PDB entry 1OIM | X-ray diffraction, 2.15 A resolution | chain A

[Chain A]
Protein: Beta-glucosidase A
From: Thermotoga maritima
Notes: EC 3.2.1.21
UniProt: Q08638 (BGLA_THEMA); numbering as in UniProt (aligned over 2-446)
Chain sequence (468 residues; numbered -21 to 446; the number before each row is that of its first residue; numbers below 1 keep their minus sign (Met-21 is residue -21)):
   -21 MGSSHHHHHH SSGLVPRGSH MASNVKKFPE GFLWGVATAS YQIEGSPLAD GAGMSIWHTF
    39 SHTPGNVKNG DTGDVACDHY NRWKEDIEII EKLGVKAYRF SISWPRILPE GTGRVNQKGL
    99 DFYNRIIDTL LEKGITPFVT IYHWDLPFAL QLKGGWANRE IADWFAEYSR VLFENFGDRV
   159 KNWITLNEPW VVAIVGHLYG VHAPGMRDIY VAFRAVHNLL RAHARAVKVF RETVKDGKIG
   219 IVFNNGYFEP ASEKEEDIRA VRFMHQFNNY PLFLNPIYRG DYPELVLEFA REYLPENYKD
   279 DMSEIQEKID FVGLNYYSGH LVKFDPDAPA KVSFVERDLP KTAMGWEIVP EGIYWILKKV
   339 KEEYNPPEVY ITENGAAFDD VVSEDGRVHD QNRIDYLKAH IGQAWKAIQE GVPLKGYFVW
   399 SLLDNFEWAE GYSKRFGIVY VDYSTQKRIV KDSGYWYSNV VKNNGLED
Unresolved in the structure: -21 to 2, 233
Ligand contacts: 1-deoxynojirimycin (NOJ): Gln20, His121, Trp122, Asn165, Glu166, Asn293, Tyr295, Trp324, Glu351, Trp398, Glu405, Trp406, Phe414
Curated features (UniProtKB/Swiss-Prot):
  - active site: Glu166 (Proton donor), Glu351 (Nucleophile)

[Summary]
Bound to chain A: 1-deoxynojirimycin. UniProt lists active-site residues Glu166 and Glu351.
Chain A is Beta-glucosidase A (Thermotoga maritima); the structure, Family 1 b-glucosidase from Thermotoga
maritima, was determined by X-ray diffraction (same publication as 1OD0, 1OIF and 1OIN).
